8YN7 - chains A and R of the 5 polymer chains in the assembly; structure by electron microscopy, 2.77 A resolution.

# Chain A
Protein: Engineered guanine nucleotide-binding protein G(o) subunit alpha, Guanine nucleotide-binding protein G(o) subunit alpha
Organism: synthetic construct
UniProt: P09471 (GNAO_HUMAN); residues 182-354 carry their UniProt numbers (163 of 226 residues fall inside the UniProt entry; the rest is not from it)
Sequence (226 residues; numbered 3 to 354; 126 numbers in that range are skipped by the numbering (no residue carries them; nothing is unmodelled there); the number before each row is that of its first residue):
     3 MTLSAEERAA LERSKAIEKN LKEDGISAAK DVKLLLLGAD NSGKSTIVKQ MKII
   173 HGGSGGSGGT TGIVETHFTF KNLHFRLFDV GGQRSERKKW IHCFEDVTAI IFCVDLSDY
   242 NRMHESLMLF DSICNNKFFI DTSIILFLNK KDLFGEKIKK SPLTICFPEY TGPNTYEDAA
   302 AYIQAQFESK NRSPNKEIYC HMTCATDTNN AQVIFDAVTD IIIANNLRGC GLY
Not modelled in the structure: 3, 173-182
Sequence notes: engineered mutation Asp227 (Ala in P09471), Asp230 (Gly in P09471), Ala332 (Ile in P09471), Ile335 (Val in P09471)
Curated features (UniProtKB/Swiss-Prot):
  - region: Phe197 to Arg206 (G3 motif), Ile266 to Asp273 (G4 motif), Thr324 to Thr329 (G5 motif)
  - binding site (Mg(2+)): Thr182
  - binding site (GTP): Asn270, Asp273, Cys325
  - modified residue: Gln205 (5-glutamyl histamine), Cys351 (ADP-ribosylcysteine)
  - lipidation: Cys351 (S-palmitoyl cysteine)

# Chain R
Protein: Histamine H3 receptor
Organism: Homo sapiens
UniProt: Q9Y5N1 (HRH3_HUMAN); residues 1-445 carry their UniProt numbers (445 of 606 residues fall inside the UniProt entry; the rest is not from it)
Sequence (659 residues; each row starts with the number of its first residue; numbers below 1 keep their minus sign (Asp-52 is residue -52)):
   -52 DYKDDDDHHH HHHHHGQPGN GSAFLLAPNG SHAPDHNVTQ QRDEENLYFQ GVDMERAPPD
     8 GPLNASGALA GEAAAAGGAR GFSAAWTAVL AALMALLIVA TVLGNALVML AFVADSSLRT
    68 QNNFFLLNLA ISDFLVGAFC IPLYVPYVLT GRWTFGRGLC KLWLVVDYLL CTSSAFNIVL
   128 ISYDRFLSVT RAVSYRAQQG DTRRAVRKML LVWVLAFLLY GPAILSWEYL SGGSSIPEGH
   188 CYAEFFYNWY FLITASTLEF FTPFLSVTFF NLSIYLNIQR RTRLRLDGAR EAAGPEPPPE
   248 AQPSPPPPPG CWGCWQKGHG EAMPLHRYGV GEAAVGAEAG EATLGGGGGG GSVASPTSSS
   308 GSSSRGTERP RSLKRGSKPS ASSASLEKRM KMVSQSFTQR FRLSRDRKVA KSLAVIVSIF
   368 GLCWAPYTLL MIIRAACHGH CVPDYWYETS FWLLWANSAV NPVLYPLCHH SFRRAFTKLL
   428 CPQKLKIQPH SSLEHCWKAA AVFTLEDFVG DWEQTAAYNL DQVLEQGGVS SLLQNLAVSV
   488 TPIQRIVRSG ENALKIDIHV IIPYEGLSAD QMAQIEEVFK VVYPVDDHHF KVILPYGTLV
   548 IDGVTPNMLN YFGRPYEGIA VFDGKKITVT GTLWNGNKII DERLITPDGS MLFRVTINS
Not modelled in the structure: -52 to 33, 235-342, 428-606
Cystine bridges: Cys107-Cys188, Cys384-Cys388
Sequence notes: expression tag (-52 to 0)
Residues lining bound ligands: 4-(1H-imidazol-4-ylmethyl)pyridine (A1LY2): Asp114, Tyr115, Cys118, Thr119, Glu206, Trp371, Tyr374, Phe398, Leu401, Trp402
Curated features (UniProtKB/Swiss-Prot):
  - modified residue: Ser439 (Phosphoserine)
  - glycosylation: Asn11 (N-linked (GlcNAc...) asparagine)

# How chain A and chain R interact
Pairs across the interface - 40 pairs, chain A then chain R:
  Ala31(A) - Arg143(R)  hydrogen bond (backbone-side chain)
  Lys32(A) - Arg143(R)  hydrogen bond (backbone-side chain)
  Lys32(A) - Ala144(R)
  Asp33(A) - Arg143(R)
  Val34(A) - Arg143(R)
  Asn194(A) - Val140(R)
  Leu195(A) - Val140(R)  hydrophobic
  Asn312(A) - Thr345(R)
  Pro315(A) - Phe348(R)
  Asn316(A) - Phe348(R)
  Lys317(A) - Thr345(R)
  Glu318(A) - Arg232(R)  salt bridge
  Glu318(A) - Arg349(R)  salt bridge
  Ile319(A) - Arg232(R)  hydrogen bond (backbone-side chain)
  Tyr320(A) - Arg232(R)
  Asp341(A) - Arg228(R)
  Asp341(A) - Arg349(R)  salt bridge
  Ile343(A) - Ala139(R)
  Ile343(A) - Arg143(R)
  Ile344(A) - Val136(R)
  Ile344(A) - Ala139(R)  hydrophobic
  Ile344(A) - Arg228(R)
  Asn347(A) - Ser135(R)  hydrogen bond (side chain-backbone)
  Asn347(A) - Ala139(R)  hydrogen bond (side chain-backbone)
  Asn347(A) - Tyr142(R)
  Leu348(A) - Val136(R)  hydrophobic
  Leu348(A) - Ile225(R)  hydrophobic
  Gly350(A) - Asn69(R)
  Gly350(A) - His416(R)  hydrogen bond (backbone-side chain)
  Cys351(A) - Asn69(R)
  Cys351(A) - Arg132(R)  hydrogen bond (backbone-side chain)
  Cys351(A) - His416(R)
  Gly352(A) - Cys415(R)
  Gly352(A) - His416(R)
  Leu353(A) - Arg132(R)
  Leu353(A) - Ile221(R)  hydrophobic
  Leu353(A) - Leu360(R)  hydrophobic
  Tyr354(A) - Arg352(R)  hydrogen bond
  Tyr354(A) - Val356(R)  hydrophobic
  Tyr354(A) - Cys415(R)
Interface residues without a listed pair, chain A (29 interface residues in all): Ile28, Lys193, Phe336, Thr340, Ala345, Arg349
Interface residues without a listed pair, chain R (24 interface residues in all): Asp131, Gly147, His417

# Summary
Chain A and chain R form an interface of 29 and 24 residues respectively, with 8 hydrogen bonds and 3 salt
bridges. Among the polar pairs are Glu318(A)-Arg232(R), Glu318(A)-Arg349(R) and Asp341(A)-Arg349(R). Chain R
binds 4-(1H-imidazol-4-ylmethyl)pyridine.
Here chain A is Engineered guanine nucleotide-binding protein G(o) subunit alpha, Guanine nucleotide-binding
protein G(o) subunit alpha (synthetic construct) and chain R is Histamine H3 receptor (Homo sapiens). Entry
8YN7 (Cryo-EM structure of histamine H3 receptor in complex with immethridine and miniGo) was determined by
electron microscopy, deposited together with 8YN2, 8YN3, 8YN4, 8YN5, 8YN6, 8YN8, 8YN9 and 8YNA.
